PDB entry 4A0J | X-ray diffraction, 2.80 A resolution | chains A and C

[Chain A]
Molecule: Baculoviral iap repeat-containing protein 5
From: Homo sapiens
UniProtKB: O15392 (BIRC5_HUMAN); residue numbers follow UniProt; this construct covers 1-142
Chain sequence (142 residues; row label = number of the first residue in the row):
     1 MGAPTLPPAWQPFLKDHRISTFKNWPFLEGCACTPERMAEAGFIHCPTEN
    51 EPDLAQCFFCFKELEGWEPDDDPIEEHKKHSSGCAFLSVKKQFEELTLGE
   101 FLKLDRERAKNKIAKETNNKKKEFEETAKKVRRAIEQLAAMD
Unresolved in the structure: 1-4, 141-142
Sequence notes: conflict Lys129 (Glu in O15392)
Swiss-Prot annotation at these positions:
  - binding site (Zn(2+)): Cys57, Cys60, His77, Cys84
  - site: Glu126 (Interaction with FBXL7)
  - modified residue: Ser20 (Phosphoserine), Lys23 (N6-acetyllysine), Thr34 (Phosphothreonine), Thr48 (Phosphothreonine), Lys90 (N6-acetyllysine), Lys110 (N6-acetyllysine), Lys112 (N6-acetyllysine), Lys115 (N6-acetyllysine), Thr117 (Phosphothreonine), Lys121 (N6-acetyllysine), Lys129 (N6-acetyllysine)
  - natural variant: Lys129 (K129E: Loss of acetylation)
  - mutagenesis: Arg18 (R18A: Disrupts interaction with histone H3pT3, no effect on interaction with INCENP), Lys23 (K23R: Increases ubiquitination and blocks dissociation from centromeres; when associated with R-62; R-78 and R-79), Trp25 (W25A: Disrupts interaction with histone H3pT3, no effect on interaction with INCENP), Cys33 (C33R: Disrupts interaction with histone H3pT3, no effect on interaction with INCENP), Thr34 (T34A: Loss of LAMTOR5 binding; T34E: Higher affinity for LAMTOR5 binding), Thr48 (T48A/E: Localizes normally during mitosis but cannot support cell proliferation. Increased affinity for CDCA8/borealin), Cys57 (C57A: Disrupts interaction with histone H3pT3, no effect on interaction with INCENP), Lys62 (K62R: Increases ubiquitination and blocks dissociation from centromeres; when associated with R-23; R-78 and R-79), Glu65 (E65A: Almost abolishes RAN-binding. Does not disrupt binding to AURKB or CDCA8. Disrupts mitotic spindle assembly. Does not disrupt nuclear export), Trp67 (W67A: Disrupts interaction with histone H3pT3, no effect on interaction with INCENP), Asp70 (D70A: No change. Loss of interaction with AURKB; when associated with A-71), Asp71 (D71A: No change. Loss of interaction with AURKB; when associated with A-70), 7 further mutagenesis entries in UniProt
Ion coordination: Zn2+: Cys57, Cys60, His77, Cys84

[Chain C]
Molecule: Histone H3 peptide
Chain sequence (6 residues; numbered 1 to 6; the number before each row is that of its first residue):
     1 ARTKQT
Modified positions: Thr3 (phosphothreonine; TPO)

[Chain A / chain C interface]
Residue-residue contacts (19; chain A residue first):
  Glu51(A) - Lys4(C)
  Glu51(A) - Gln5(C)
  Lys62(A) - Thr3(C)
  Glu63(A) - Arg2(C)
  Glu63(A) - Thr3(C)
  Glu63(A) - Lys4(C)  hydrogen bond (backbone-backbone)
  Leu64(A) - Arg2(C)
  Leu64(A) - Thr3(C)
  Glu65(A) - Ala1(C)
  Glu65(A) - Arg2(C)  salt bridge
  Glu65(A) - Lys4(C)
  Glu65(A) - Gln5(C)  hydrogen bond (side chain-backbone)
  Gly66(A) - Ala1(C)
  Gly66(A) - Arg2(C)
  Trp67(A) - Ala1(C)  hydrophobic
  Asp71(A) - Ala1(C)  hydrogen bond (side chain-backbone)
  Glu76(A) - Ala1(C)  hydrogen bond (side chain-backbone)
  His80(A) - Ala1(C)  hydrogen bond (side chain-backbone)
  His80(A) - Thr3(C)
Also at the interface, not in a pair above, chain A (11 interface residues in all): Leu54

[Overview]
11 residues of chain A face 5 of chain C across their interface, with 5 hydrogen bonds and 1 salt bridge.
Polar pairs include Glu65(A)-Arg2(C), Glu65(A)-Gln5(C) and Asp71(A)-Ala1(C). UniProt lists 4 Zn2+-binding
residues and 20 mutagenesis sites on chain A.
Here chain A is Baculoviral iap repeat-containing protein 5 (Homo sapiens) and chain C is Histone H3 peptide.
Entry 4A0J (Crystal structure of Survivin bound to the phosphorylated N-terminal tail of histone H3) was
determined by X-ray diffraction (same publication as 4A0I and 4A0N).
